PDB entry 6TQR | X-ray diffraction, 1.85 A resolution | chain A

# Chain A
Molecule: Vesicle-associated membrane protein-associated protein A
From: Homo sapiens
UniProt: Q9P0L0 (VAPA_HUMAN); residues 8-212 here = UniProt positions 8-212
Sequence (213 residues; each row starts with the number of its first residue):
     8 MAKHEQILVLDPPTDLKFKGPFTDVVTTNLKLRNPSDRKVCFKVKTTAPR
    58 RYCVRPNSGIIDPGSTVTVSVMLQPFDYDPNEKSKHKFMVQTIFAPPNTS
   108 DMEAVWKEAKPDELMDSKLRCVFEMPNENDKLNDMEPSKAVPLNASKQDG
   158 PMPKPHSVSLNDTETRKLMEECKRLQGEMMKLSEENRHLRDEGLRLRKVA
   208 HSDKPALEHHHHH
Not modelled in the structure: 8, 135-220
Differences from the reference sequence: expression tag (213-220)
Curated features (UniProtKB/Swiss-Prot):
  - region: Lys50 to Thr53 (phosphorylated FFAT motif binding)
  - site: Lys50 (Involved in binding the phosphorylated serine of the phospho-FFAT motif)
  - modified residue: Lys125 (N6-acetyllysine), Ser166 (Phosphoserine), Thr170 (Phosphothreonine)
What the authors report for this chain:
  - conformationally variable residues (side-chain flip): Phe95, Met96
  - interface hot spots (mutagenesis) - K50L: abolished binding to StAR-related lipid transfer protein 3
  - mutagenesis - K50L: unchanged binding to conventional FFAT
  - mutagenesis - K94D/M96D: abolished binding to FFAT motif (citing earlier work)

# In short
From the paper: K50L abolishes binding to StAR-related lipid transfer protein 3; conformational variability at
Phe95 and Met96.
Chain A is Vesicle-associated membrane protein-associated protein A (Homo sapiens); the structure, The crystal
structure of the MSP domain of human VAP-A in complex with the Phospho-FFAT motif ..., was determined by X-ray
diffraction (same publication as 6TQS, 6TQT and 6TQU).
